Entry 3LVH (X-ray diffraction, 9.00 A resolution (very low resolution: no residue pairs are listed; an interface is given only as per-side residue counts)); this record covers chains B and C of the 6 polymer chains in the assembly.

== Chain B (and C) ==
Molecule: Clathrin heavy chain 1
Source organism: Bos taurus
Notes: fragment: Hub; chain C of this document is another copy of the same molecule, construct and numbering; everything in this record applies to it too
Reference sequence: P49951 (CLH1_BOVIN); residue numbers follow UniProt; this construct covers 1074-1675
Amino-acid sequence (624 residues; numbered 1052 to 1675; the number before each row is that of its first residue):
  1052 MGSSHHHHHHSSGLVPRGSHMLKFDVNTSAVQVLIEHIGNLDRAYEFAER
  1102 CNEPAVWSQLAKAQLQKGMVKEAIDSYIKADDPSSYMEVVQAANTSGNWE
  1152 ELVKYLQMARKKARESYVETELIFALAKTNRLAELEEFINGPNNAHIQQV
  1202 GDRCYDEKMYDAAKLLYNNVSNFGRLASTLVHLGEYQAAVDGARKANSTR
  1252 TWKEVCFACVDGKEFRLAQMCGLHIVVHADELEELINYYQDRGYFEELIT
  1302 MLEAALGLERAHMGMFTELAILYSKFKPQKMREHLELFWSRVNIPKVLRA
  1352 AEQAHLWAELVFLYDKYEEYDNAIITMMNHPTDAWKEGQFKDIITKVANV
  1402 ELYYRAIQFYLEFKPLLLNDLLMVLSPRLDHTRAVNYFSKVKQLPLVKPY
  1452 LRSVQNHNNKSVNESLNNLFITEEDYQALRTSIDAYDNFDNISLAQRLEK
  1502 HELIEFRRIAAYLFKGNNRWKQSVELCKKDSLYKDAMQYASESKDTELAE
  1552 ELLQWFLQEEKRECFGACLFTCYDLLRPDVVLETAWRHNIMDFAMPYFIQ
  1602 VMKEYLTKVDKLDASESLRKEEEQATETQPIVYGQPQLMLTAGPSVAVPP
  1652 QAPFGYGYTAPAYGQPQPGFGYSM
Not modelled in the structure: 1052-1076, 1631-1675
Sequence notes: expression tag (1052-1073)
What the authors report for this chain:
  - mutagenesis - K1163E/R1165D: unchanged binding to CLC

== Chain B / chain C interface ==
At this resolution (9 A) residue pairs are not listed: 10 residues of chain B and 8 of chain C lie at the interface.

== Summary ==
Chain B and chain C form an interface of 10 and 8 residues respectively. From the paper: K1163E/R1165D of
chain B leave binding to CLC unchanged.
Chain B and chain C are both Clathrin heavy chain 1 (Bos taurus); the structure, Crystal structure of a
clathrin heavy chain and clathrin light chain complex, was determined by X-ray diffraction together with 3LVG
from the same study.
